6PSW - chains G and I of the 10 polymer chains in the assembly; structure by electron microscopy, 3.70 A resolution.

[Chain G]
Name: DNA-directed RNA polymerase subunit alpha
Source organism: Escherichia coli
Notes: EC 2.7.7.6
UniProt: P0A7Z4 (RPOA_ECOLI); numbering as in UniProt (aligned over 1-329)
Sequence (329 residues; numbered 1 to 329; the number before each row is that of its first residue):
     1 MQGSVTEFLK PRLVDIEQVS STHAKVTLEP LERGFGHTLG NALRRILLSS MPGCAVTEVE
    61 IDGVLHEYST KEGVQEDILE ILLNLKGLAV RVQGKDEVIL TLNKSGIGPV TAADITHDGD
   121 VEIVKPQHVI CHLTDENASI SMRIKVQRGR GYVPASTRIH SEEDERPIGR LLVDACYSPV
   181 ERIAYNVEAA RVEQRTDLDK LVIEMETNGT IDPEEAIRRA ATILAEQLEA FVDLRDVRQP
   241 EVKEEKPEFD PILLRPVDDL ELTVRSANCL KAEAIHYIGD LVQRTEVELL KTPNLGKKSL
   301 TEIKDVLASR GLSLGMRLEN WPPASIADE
Disordered / not traced: 1-5, 235-329
Swiss-Prot annotation at these positions:
  - region: E162 to E165 (Required for interaction with Crp at class II promoters)
  - modified residue: R265 (ADP-ribosylarginine), K297 (N6-acetyllysine), K298 (N6-acetyllysine)
  - mutagenesis: R45 (R45C: In rpoA112; temperature-sensitive, blocks RNA polymerase assembly), E162 to E165 (5-fold decrease in CRP-class II promoter-dependent transcription), E165 (E165K: 5-fold decrease in CRP-class II promoter-dependent transcription), R191 (R191C: In rpoA101; temperature-sensitive)

[Chain I]
Name: DNA-directed RNA polymerase subunit beta
Source organism: Escherichia coli
Notes: EC 2.7.7.6
UniProt: P0A8V4 (RPOB_ECO57); residue numbers follow UniProt; this construct covers 1-1342
Sequence (1342 residues; numbered 1 to 1342; the number before each row is that of its first residue):
     1 MVYSYTEKKR IRKDFGKRPQ VLDVPYLLSI QLDSFQKFIE QDPEGQYGLE AAFRSVFPIQ
    61 SYSGNSELQY VSYRLGEPVF DVQECQIRGV TYSAPLRVKL RLVIYEREAP EGTVKDIKEQ
   121 EVYMGEIPLM TDNGTFVING TERVIVSQLH RSPGVFFDSD KGKTHSSGKV LYNARIIPYR
   181 GSWLDFEFDP KDNLFVRIDR RRKLPATIIL RALNYTTEQI LDLFFEKVIF EIRDNKLQME
   241 LVPERLRGET ASFDIEANGK VYVEKGRRIT ARHIRQLEKD DVKLIEVPVE YIAGKVVAKD
   301 YIDESTGELI CAANMELSLD LLAKLSQSGH KRIETLFTND LDHGPYISET LRVDPTNDRL
   361 SALVEIYRMM RPGEPPTREA AESLFENLFF SEDRYDLSAV GRMKFNRSLL REEIEGSGIL
   421 SKDDIIDVMK KLIDIRNGKG EVDDIDHLGN RRIRSVGEMA ENQFRVGLVR VERAVKERLS
   481 LGDLDTLMPQ DMINAKPISA AVKEFFGSSQ LSQFMDQNNP LSEITHKRRI SALGPGGLTR
   541 ERAGFEVRDV HPTHYGRVCP IETPEGPNIG LINSLSVYAQ TNEYGFLETP YRKVTDGVVT
   601 DEIHYLSAIE EGNYVIAQAN SNLDEEGHFV EDLVTCRSKG ESSLFSRDQV DYMDVSTQQV
   661 VSVGASLIPF LEHDDANRAL MGANMQRQAV PTLRADKPLV GTGMERAVAV DSGVTAVAKR
   721 GGVVQYVDAS RIVIKVNEDE MYPGEAGIDI YNLTKYTRSN QNTCINQMPC VSLGEPVERG
   781 DVLADGPSTD LGELALGQNM RVAFMPWNGY NFEDSILVSE RVVQEDRFTT IHIQELACVS
   841 RDTKLGPEEI TADIPNVGEA ALSKLDESGI VYIGAEVTGG DILVGKVTPK GETQLTPEEK
   901 LLRAIFGEKA SDVKDSSLRV PNGVSGTVID VQVFTRDGVE KDKRALEIEE MQLKQAKKDL
   961 SEELQILEAG LFSRIRAVLV AGGVEAEKLD KLPRDRWLEL GLTDEEKQNQ LEQLAEQYDE
  1021 LKHEFEKKLE AKRRKITQGD DLAPGVLKIV KVYLAVKRRI QPGDKMAGRH GNKGVISKIN
  1081 PIEDMPYDEN GTPVDIVLNP LGVPSRMNIG QILETHLGMA AKGIGDKINA MLKQQQEVAK
  1141 LREFIQRAYD LGADVRQKVD LSTFSDEEVM RLAENLRKGM PIATPVFDGA KEAEIKELLK
  1201 LGDLPTSGQI RLYDGRTGEQ FERPVTVGYM YMLKLNHLVD DKMHARSTGS YSLVTQQPLG
  1261 GKAQFGGQRF GEMEVWALEA YGAAYTLQEM LTVKSDDVNG RTKMYKNIVD GNHQMEPGMP
  1321 ESFNVLLKEI RSLGINIELE DE
Disordered / not traced: 1
Swiss-Prot annotation at these positions:
  - modified residue (N6-acetyllysine): K1022, K1200
Ligand contacts: chapso (1N7): Q725, Y726, E962, Q965, I966, A969, S973

[Chain G / chain I interface]
Pairs across the interface (67; chain G residue first):
  N41(G) - G1215(I)
  N41(G) - R1216(I)  hydrogen bond (side chain-backbone)
  N41(G) - T1217(I)  hydrogen bond (side chain-backbone)
  N41(G) - G1218(I)
  R44(G) - E1083(I)
  R44(G) - Y1087(I)
  R44(G) - G1091(I)
  R45(G) - E1083(I)
  R45(G) - D1084(I)  salt bridge
  R45(G) - G1215(I)  hydrogen bond (side chain-backbone)
  R45(G) - R1216(I)
  S49(G) - E1083(I)
  L65(G) - I873(I)
  H66(G) - I873(I)
  H66(G) - G874(I)
  H66(G) - V928(I)
  H66(G) - I929(I)
  E67(G) - K1057(I)  salt bridge
  Y68(G) - Y756(I)
  Y68(G) - I831(I)  hydrophobic
  Y68(G) - T927(I)
  Y68(G) - I929(I)  hydrophobic
  Y68(G) - A1055(I)  hydrophobic
  Y68(G) - K1057(I)
  T70(G) - A729(I)
  E72(G) - D728(I)
  E72(G) - R731(I)  salt bridge
  G73(G) - D728(I)
  V74(G) - D728(I)
  V74(G) - A729(I)  hydrogen bond (backbone-backbone)
  Q75(G) - V727(I)
  Q75(G) - A729(I)
  Q75(G) - V771(I)  hydrogen bond (side chain-backbone)
  Q75(G) - S772(I)
  D77(G) - K755(I)
  D77(G) - Y756(I)  hydrogen bond
  L79(G) - L693(I)  hydrophobic
  L79(G) - Y756(I)
  L79(G) - I831(I)  hydrophobic
  E80(G) - R694(I)  salt bridge
  L83(G) - L693(I)  hydrophobic
  L83(G) - R694(I)
  K86(G) - Q824(I)
  K86(G) - D826(I)  salt bridge
  T134(G) - Y726(I)
  T134(G) - V727(I)
  T134(G) - L773(I)
  Y152(G) - V823(I)
  Y152(G) - Q824(I)
  P154(G) - R1059(I)
  A155(G) - R1059(I)
  S156(G) - R1059(I)  hydrogen bond
  E162(G) - K864(I)  salt bridge
  E165(G) - E876(I)
  R166(G) - S863(I)
  I168(G) - I873(I)
  D174(G) - D826(I)
  D174(G) - R1059(I)  salt bridge
  C176(G) - Q824(I)
  E181(G) - R821(I)  salt bridge
  R182(G) - N1090(I)  hydrogen bond (side chain-backbone)
  R182(G) - G1091(I)
  R182(G) - T1092(I)
  I183(G) - G1091(I)
  A184(G) - N1090(I)
  Y185(G) - Y1087(I)  hydrogen bond
  Y185(G) - G1218(I)
Other interface residues (no listed pair), chain G (42 interface residues in all): L48, S69, K71, E76, N84, I107, D135, I159
Other interface residues (no listed pair), chain I (49 interface residues in all): S730, N766, M768, E820, Y872, A875, V1056, I1082, M1085, E1089, P1093

[Overview]
42 residues of chain G face 49 of chain I across their interface, with 9 hydrogen bonds and 8 salt bridges.
Polar contacts include R45(G)-D1084(I), E67(G)-K1057(I) and E72(G)-R731(I). Bound to chain I: chapso. UniProt
lists 6 mutagenesis sites on chain G.
Here chain G is DNA-directed RNA polymerase subunit alpha and chain I is DNA-directed RNA polymerase subunit
beta, both from Escherichia coli. Entry 6PSW (Escherichia coli RNA polymerase promoter unwinding intermediate
(TRPo) with TraR and rpsT P2 promoter) was determined by electron microscopy together with 6PSQ, 6PSR, 6PSS,
6PST, 6PSU and 6PSV from the same study.
